3UEE - chains A and C of the 4 polymer chains in the assembly; structure by X-ray diffraction, 2.61 A resolution.

# Chain A (and C)
Protein: Baculoviral IAP repeat-containing protein 5
Source organism: Homo sapiens
Notes: chain C of this document is another copy of the same molecule, construct and numbering; everything in this record applies to it too
UniProtKB: O15392 (BIRC5_HUMAN); residue numbers follow UniProt; this construct covers 1-142
Chain sequence (146 residues; numbered -3 to 142; the number before each row is that of its first residue; numbers below 1 keep their minus sign (Gly-3 is residue -3)):
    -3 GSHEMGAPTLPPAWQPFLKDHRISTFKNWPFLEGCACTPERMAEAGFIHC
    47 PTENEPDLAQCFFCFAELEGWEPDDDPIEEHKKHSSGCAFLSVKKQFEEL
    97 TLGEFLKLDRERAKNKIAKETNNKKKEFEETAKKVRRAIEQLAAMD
Not modelled in the structure: -3 to 4, 142 (chain C: -3 to 4)
Differences from the reference sequence: expression tag (-3 to 0); engineered mutation Ala62 (Lys in O15392)
Metal / ion sites: Zn2+: Cys57, Cys60, His77, Cys84
Curated features (UniProtKB/Swiss-Prot):
  - binding site (Zn(2+)): Cys57, Cys60, His77, Cys84
  - site: Glu126 (Interaction with FBXL7)
  - modified residue: Ser20 (Phosphoserine), Lys23 (N6-acetyllysine), Thr34 (Phosphothreonine), Thr48 (Phosphothreonine), Lys90 (N6-acetyllysine), Lys110 (N6-acetyllysine), Lys112 (N6-acetyllysine), Lys115 (N6-acetyllysine), Thr117 (Phosphothreonine), Lys121 (N6-acetyllysine), Lys129 (N6-acetyllysine)
What the authors report for this chain:
  - mutagenesis - E65A, D70A/D71A, H80A: decreased localization

# Chain A / chain C interface
Residue-residue contacts - 24 pairs, chain A then chain C:
  Thr5(A) with Trp10(C)
  Pro7(A) with Pro7(C), hydrophobic; Trp10(C)
  Trp10(A) with Thr5(C); Leu6(C), hydrophobic; Pro7(C); Trp10(C), hydrophobic
  Phe93(A) with Leu98(C)
  Glu94(A) with Thr97(C); Leu98(C); Gly99(C), hydrogen bond (backbone-backbone)
  Glu95(A) with Thr97(C)
  Leu96(A) with Thr97(C); Leu98(C), hydrogen bond (backbone-backbone)
  Thr97(A) with Glu94(C); Leu96(C); Thr97(C)
  Leu98(A) with Phe93(C); Glu94(C); Leu96(C), hydrogen bond (backbone-backbone); Phe101(C), hydrophobic
  Gly99(A) with Glu94(C), hydrogen bond (backbone-backbone)
  Phe101(A) with Leu98(C), hydrophobic
  Leu102(A) with Leu6(C), hydrophobic
Other interface residues (no listed pair), chain C (13 interface residues in all): Glu95, Leu102

# In short
Chain A and chain C form an interface of 12 and 13 residues respectively; the contacts include 4 hydrogen
bonds. Main-chain hydrogen bonds include Glu94(A)-Gly99(C) and Leu96(A)-Leu98(C). Cys57(A), Cys60(A), His77(A)
and Cys84(A) coordinate Zn2+. From UniProt: 4 Zn2+-binding residues on chain A. The paper reports that E65A,
D70A/D71A and H80A of chain A reduce localization.
Chain A and chain C are both Baculoviral IAP repeat-containing protein 5 (Homo sapiens); the structure,
Crystal structure of human Survivin K62A mutant bound to N-terminal histone H3, was determined by X-ray
diffraction, deposited together with 3UEC, 3UED and 3UEF.
